PDB entry 9GMS | electron microscopy, 1.98 A resolution | chains B and C of the 4 polymer chains in the assembly

== Chain B (and C) ==
Protein: Polyribonucleotide nucleotidyltransferase
From: Mycobacterium tuberculosis
Notes: EC 2.7.7.8; chain C of this document is another copy of the same molecule, construct and numbering; everything in this record applies to it too
UniProt: P9WI57 (PNP_MYCTU); residue numbers follow UniProt; this construct covers 4-596
Amino-acid sequence (593 residues; each row starts with the number of its first residue):
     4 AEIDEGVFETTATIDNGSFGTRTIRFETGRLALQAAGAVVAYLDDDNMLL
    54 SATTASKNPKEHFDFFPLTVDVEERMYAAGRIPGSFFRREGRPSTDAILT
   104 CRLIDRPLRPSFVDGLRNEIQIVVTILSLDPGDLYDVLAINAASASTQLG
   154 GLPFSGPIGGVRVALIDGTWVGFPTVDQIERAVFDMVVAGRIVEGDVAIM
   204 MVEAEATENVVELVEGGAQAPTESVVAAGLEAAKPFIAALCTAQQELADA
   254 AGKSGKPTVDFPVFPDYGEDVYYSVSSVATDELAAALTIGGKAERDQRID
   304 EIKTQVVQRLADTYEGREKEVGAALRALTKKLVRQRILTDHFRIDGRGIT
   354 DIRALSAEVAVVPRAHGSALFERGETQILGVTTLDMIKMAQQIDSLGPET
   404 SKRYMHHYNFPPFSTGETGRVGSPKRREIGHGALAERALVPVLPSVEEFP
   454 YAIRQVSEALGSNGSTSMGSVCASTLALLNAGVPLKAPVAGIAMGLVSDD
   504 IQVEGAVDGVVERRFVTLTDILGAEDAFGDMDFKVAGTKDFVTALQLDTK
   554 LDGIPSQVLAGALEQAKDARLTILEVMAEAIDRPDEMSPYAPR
Not modelled in the structure: 589-596 (chain C: fully traced)
Residues lining bound ligands: A1IM2 (1-[[4-[4-[[2-phenyl-5-(trifluoromethyl)-1,3-oxazol-4-yl]carbonylamino]phenyl]phenyl]carbonylamino]cyclopentane-1-carboxylic acid): Ile302, Lys306, Leu328, Arg329, Thr332, Tyr411, Phe413, His434, Ser465, Asn466, Gly467, Ser468, Thr469, Ser470, Gly526, Ala527, Ala530, Phe531

== How chain B and chain C interact ==
Contacting residue pairs - 57 pairs, chain B then chain C:
  Glu361(B) with Arg33(C), salt bridge
  Val364(B) with Arg33(C); Met51(C)
  Val365(B) with Leu130(C); Ser131(C)
  Pro366(B) with Asp49(C); Met51(C); Ser131(C)
  Arg367(B) with Asp49(C), salt bridge; Ser131(C), hydrogen bond (backbone-side chain); Leu132(C); Pro134(C)
  His369(B) with Gly83(C)
  Glu378(B) with Gln37(C)
  Gln380(B) with Arg33(C), hydrogen bond (side chain-backbone); Leu34(C); Ala35(C), hydrogen bond (side chain-backbone)
  Val384(B) with Tyr80(C), hydrophobic
  Thr386(B) with Gly83(C); Arg84(C)
  Asp388(B) with Arg84(C); Ile85(C), hydrogen bond (side chain-backbone)
  Lys391(B) with Arg91(C)
  Met392(B) with Ile85(C); Pro86(C); Arg91(C), hydrogen bond (backbone-side chain)
  Ala393(B) with Arg91(C), hydrogen bond (backbone-side chain)
  Gln394(B) with Arg91(C)
  Gln395(B) with Phe89(C)
  Met408(B) with Arg91(C)
  His410(B) with Arg91(C); Arg92(C)
  Tyr411(B) with Arg92(C), hydrogen bond (backbone-side chain)
  Asn412(B) with Arg78(C); Arg92(C)
  Pro415(B) with Gln124(C)
  Phe416(B) with Ala38(C); Thr57(C)
  Ser417(B) with Gln37(C), hydrogen bond (backbone-side chain)
  Gly419(B) with Gln37(C); Lys60(C)
  Glu420(B) with Thr57(C), hydrogen bond (backbone-side chain)
  Thr421(B) with Thr57(C); Glu122(C), hydrogen bond; Gln124(C)
  Gly422(B) with Gln124(C), hydrogen bond (backbone-side chain)
  Val424(B) with Glu76(C); Gln124(C)
  Gly425(B) with Arg95(C)
  Ser426(B) with Arg95(C)
  Arg457(B) with Pro86(C); Arg91(C); Glu93(C), salt bridge
  Glu461(B) with Arg78(C), salt bridge; Tyr80(C), hydrogen bond
  Leu463(B) with Ala35(C)
  Ser465(B) with Gln37(C), hydrogen bond (backbone-side chain)
Interface residues without a listed pair, chain B (41 interface residues in all): Leu373, Thr418, Pro427, Ile432, Ala455, Val459, Gly464
Interface residues without a listed pair, chain C (38 interface residues in all): Asp48, Leu53, Ala55, Ala58, Ser59, Asp74, Met79, Gly87, Phe90, Val126, Asp133

== In short ==
41 residues of chain B face 38 of chain C across their interface, with 13 hydrogen bonds and 4 salt bridges.
Among the polar pairs are Glu361(B)-Arg33(C), Arg367(B)-Asp49(C) and Arg457(B)-Glu93(C). Bound to chain B:
compound A1IM2.
Chain B and chain C are both Polyribonucleotide nucleotidyltransferase (Mycobacterium tuberculosis); the
structure, Mtb PNPase Rv2783c, was determined by electron microscopy together with 9GMT from the same study.
